Entry 7DYJ (X-ray diffraction, 2.40 A resolution); this record covers chains A and B.

== Chain A (and B) ==
Protein: Circadian clock protein kinase KaiC
From: Synechococcus elongatus (strain PCC 7942 / FACHB-805)
Notes: EC 2.7.11.1; chain B of this document is another copy of the same molecule, construct and numbering; everything in this record applies to it too
UniProt: Q79PF4 (KAIC_SYNE7); residue numbers follow UniProt; this construct covers 1-519
Chain sequence (519 residues; each row starts with the number of its first residue):
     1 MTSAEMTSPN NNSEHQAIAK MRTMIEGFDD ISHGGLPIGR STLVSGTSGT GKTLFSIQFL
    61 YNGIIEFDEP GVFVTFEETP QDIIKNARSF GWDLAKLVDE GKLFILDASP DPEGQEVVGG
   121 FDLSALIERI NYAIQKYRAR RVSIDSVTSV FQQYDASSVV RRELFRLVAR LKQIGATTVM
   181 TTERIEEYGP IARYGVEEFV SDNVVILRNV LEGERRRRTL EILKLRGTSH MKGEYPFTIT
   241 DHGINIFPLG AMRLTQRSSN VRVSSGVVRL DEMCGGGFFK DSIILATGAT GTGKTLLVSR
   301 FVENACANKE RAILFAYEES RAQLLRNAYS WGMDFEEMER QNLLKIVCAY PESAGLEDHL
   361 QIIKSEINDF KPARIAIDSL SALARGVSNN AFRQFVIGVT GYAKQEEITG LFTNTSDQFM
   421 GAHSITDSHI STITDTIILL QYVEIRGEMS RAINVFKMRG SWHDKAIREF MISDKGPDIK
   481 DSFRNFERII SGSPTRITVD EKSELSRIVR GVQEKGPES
Not modelled in the structure: 1-17, 109-122, 249-256, 498-519 (chain B: 1-17, 109-122, 250-255, 498-519)
Bound ions: Mg2+ site 1: Thr53 (together with ATP); Mg2+ site 2: Thr295 (together with ATP)
Ligand contacts:
  - ATP (adenosine-5'-triphosphate), molecule 1: Thr47, Ser48, Gly49, Thr50, Gly51, Lys52, Thr53, Leu54, Ser89, Phe90, Arg218, Ile239, Thr240, Asp241
  - ATP, molecule 2: Glu198, Phe199, Leu223, Lys224, Leu225, Arg226, Gly227, Thr228, Ser229, His230, Lys232
  - ATP, molecule 3: Ala289, Thr290, Gly291, Thr292, Gly293, Lys294, Thr295, Leu296, Glu318, Glu319, Ser330, Trp331, Thr415, Arg451, Ile472, Ser473, Asp474
  - ATP, molecule 4: Thr432, Lys457, Met458, Arg459, Gly460, Ser461, Trp462, His463, Lys465
  - ATP, molecule 1: Ala289, Thr290, Gly291, Thr292, Gly293, Lys294, Thr295, Leu296, Glu318, Glu319, Ser330, Trp331, Asp378, Thr415, Arg451, Ile472, Ser473, Asp474
  - ATP, molecule 2: Thr432, Lys457, Met458, Arg459, Gly460, Ser461, Trp462, His463, Lys465
Curated features (UniProtKB/Swiss-Prot):
  - region: Gln115 to Asp122 (B-loop, required to bind KaiB and SasA), Pro248 to Asn260 (Linker), Arg488 to Ile497 (A-loop, interacts with KaiA)
  - active site: Glu77 (Proton acceptor in CI (KaiC 1)), Glu318 (Proton acceptor in CII (KaiC 2))
  - binding site (ATP): Gly49, Thr50, Gly51, Lys52, Thr53, Leu54, Ser89, Lys224, Leu225, Arg226, Thr228, His230, Thr240, Asp241, Thr290, Gly291, Thr292, Gly293, Lys294, Thr295 and 9 more in UniProt
  - binding site (Mg(2+)): Thr53, Thr295, Glu318
  - modified residue: Ser431 (Phosphoserine), Thr432 (Phosphothreonine)
From the paper describing this entry:
  - conformationally variable residues (side-chain flip): Arg217, Arg393, His429
  - self-association interface (contacts with another copy of this molecule); pairs are residue here / residue on that copy: Glu214-Gln394 (hydrogen bond)
  - contacts within the chain: Ile425-Ser431 (hydrogen bond), Ser428-Ser431 (hydrogen bond)
  - allosteric site: Glu214, Arg217, Gln394
  - mutagenesis - Q394E: increased catalytic activity

== How chain A and chain B interact ==
Contacting residue pairs - 98 pairs, chain A then chain B:
  Thr47(A) - Phe199(B)
  Ser48(A) - Glu198(B)  hydrogen bond (side chain-backbone)
  Ser48(A) - Phe199(B)
  Ser48(A) - Leu223(B)
  Ser48(A) - Lys224(B)  hydrogen bond
  Gly49(A) - Lys224(B)
  Asp82(A) - Arg40(B)
  Asn86(A) - Arg40(B)  hydrogen bond
  Asn86(A) - Arg226(B)
  Asn86(A) - Gly227(B)  hydrogen bond (side chain-backbone)
  Ser89(A) - Gly227(B)  hydrogen bond (side chain-backbone)
  Thr148(A) - Arg161(B)
  Ser149(A) - Arg161(B)
  Gln152(A) - Ser158(B)  hydrogen bond (backbone-side chain)
  Glu183(A) - Arg161(B)  salt bridge
  Glu183(A) - Phe199(B)
  Arg184(A) - Phe199(B)
  Arg193(A) - Arg161(B)
  Arg193(A) - Gly195(B)  hydrogen bond (side chain-backbone)
  Arg193(A) - Val196(B)
  Arg193(A) - Phe199(B)
  Leu211(A) - Tyr188(B)  hydrophobic
  Leu211(A) - Arg208(B)
  Leu211(A) - Glu221(B)
  Leu211(A) - Glu234(B)
  Glu214(A) - Arg217(B)  salt bridge
  Glu214(A) - Thr219(B)
  Glu214(A) - Gly233(B)
  Glu214(A) - Glu234(B)  hydrogen bond (backbone-backbone)
  Glu214(A) - Gln394(B)  hydrogen bond
  Arg215(A) - Lys232(B)  hydrogen bond (side chain-backbone)
  Arg215(A) - Gly233(B)
  Arg215(A) - Glu234(B)  hydrogen bond (side chain-backbone)
  Arg215(A) - Tyr235(B)
  Arg216(A) - Glu221(B)  salt bridge
  Arg216(A) - Leu223(B)
  Arg216(A) - Lys232(B)
  Arg216(A) - Gly233(B)
  Arg218(A) - Lys232(B)
  Ala289(A) - Thr426(B)
  Thr290(A) - Ile425(B)
  Thr290(A) - Ser431(B)
  Thr290(A) - Thr432(B)
  Thr290(A) - Ile437(B)
  Thr290(A) - Phe456(B)
  Thr290(A) - Lys457(B)  hydrogen bond
  Gly291(A) - Lys457(B)
  Glu318(A) - Thr432(B)
  Glu319(A) - Arg459(B)
  Ala322(A) - Arg257(B)
  Ala322(A) - Ser258(B)
  Gln323(A) - Ser258(B)
  Gln323(A) - Lys404(B)
  Gln323(A) - Asp435(B)  hydrogen bond
  Gln323(A) - Arg459(B)
  Arg326(A) - Ser258(B)  hydrogen bond
  Arg326(A) - Ser259(B)
  Arg326(A) - Asn260(B)
  Arg326(A) - Phe279(B)
  Arg326(A) - Arg459(B)
  Asn327(A) - Arg459(B)
  Asn327(A) - Gly460(B)  hydrogen bond (side chain-backbone)
  Ser330(A) - Gly460(B)
  Glu352(A) - Arg393(B)  salt bridge
  Ser353(A) - Tyr235(B)  hydrogen bond (backbone-side chain)
  Ser353(A) - Leu249(B)
  Ser381(A) - His429(B)
  Arg385(A) - Arg393(B)
  Arg385(A) - His429(B)
  Arg385(A) - Thr432(B)
  Arg385(A) - Ile433(B)
  Gly386(A) - Arg393(B)
  Thr415(A) - Thr432(B)
  Ser416(A) - Thr426(B)
  Asp417(A) - Thr426(B)
  Asp417(A) - Asp427(B)
  Gln418(A) - Thr426(B)
  Phe419(A) - Ala422(B)  hydrophobic
  Phe419(A) - His423(B)
  Phe419(A) - Thr426(B)
  Tyr442(A) - Phe456(B)  hydrophobic
  Glu444(A) - Phe486(B)
  Glu444(A) - Glu487(B)
  Glu444(A) - Arg488(B)
  Glu444(A) - Ile489(B)  hydrogen bond (side chain-backbone)
  Glu444(A) - Ile490(B)  hydrogen bond (side chain-backbone)
  Arg446(A) - Arg484(B)
  Gly447(A) - Ala466(B)
  Gly447(A) - Ile467(B)  hydrogen bond (backbone-backbone)
  Gly447(A) - Ser482(B)
  Gly447(A) - Phe483(B)
  Glu448(A) - Lys465(B)
  Glu448(A) - Ala466(B)
  Met449(A) - Lys465(B)  hydrogen bond (backbone-backbone)
  Met449(A) - Ile467(B)  hydrophobic
  Met449(A) - Ile490(B)  hydrophobic
  Arg451(A) - Lys465(B)
  Pro494(A) - Glu487(B)
Other interface residues (no listed pair), chain A (48 interface residues in all): Lys85, Asn209, Ser493
Other interface residues (no listed pair), chain B (59 interface residues in all): Thr228, Gln256, Asn454, Asp464

== In short ==
The interface between chain A and chain B involves 48 residues on one side and 59 on the other; the contacts
include 20 hydrogen bonds and 4 salt bridges. Among the polar pairs are Glu183(A)-Arg161(B),
Glu214(A)-Arg217(B) and Arg216(A)-Glu221(B). From the paper: Q394E of chain A increases catalytic activity; an
allosteric site at Glu214(A), Arg217(A) and Gln394(A).
Both chains are Circadian clock protein kinase KaiC (Synechococcus elongatus (strain PCC 7942 / FACHB-805)).
Entry 7DYJ (Crystal Structure of Cyanobacterial Circadian Clock Protein KaiC) was determined by X-ray
diffraction (same publication as 7DXQ, 7DY2, 7DYI, 7DYK and 7V3X).
